5NRL - chains I and O of the 58 polymer chains in the assembly; structure by electron microscopy, 7.20 A resolution (low resolution: residue-level contacts below are approximate; hydrogen-bond / salt-bridge calls are withheld).

Chain I:
Molecule: Yeast UBC4 gene for ubiquitin-conjugating enzyme
Sequence (95 nucleotides; numbered 1 to 95; the number before each row is that of its first residue):
     1 GUAUGUCUAA AGUUAUGGCC ACGUUUCAAA UGCGUGCUUU UUUUUUAAAA CUUAUGCUCU
    61 UAUUUACUAA CAAAAUCAAC AUGCUAUUGA ACUAG
Unresolved in the structure: 1-5, 9-50, 54-56, 80-95

Chain O:
Protein: U2 snRNP component HSH155
From: Saccharomyces cerevisiae
UniProtKB: P49955 (SF3B1_YEAST); residues 1-971 here = UniProt positions 1-971
Chain sequence (971 residues; each row starts with the number of its first residue):
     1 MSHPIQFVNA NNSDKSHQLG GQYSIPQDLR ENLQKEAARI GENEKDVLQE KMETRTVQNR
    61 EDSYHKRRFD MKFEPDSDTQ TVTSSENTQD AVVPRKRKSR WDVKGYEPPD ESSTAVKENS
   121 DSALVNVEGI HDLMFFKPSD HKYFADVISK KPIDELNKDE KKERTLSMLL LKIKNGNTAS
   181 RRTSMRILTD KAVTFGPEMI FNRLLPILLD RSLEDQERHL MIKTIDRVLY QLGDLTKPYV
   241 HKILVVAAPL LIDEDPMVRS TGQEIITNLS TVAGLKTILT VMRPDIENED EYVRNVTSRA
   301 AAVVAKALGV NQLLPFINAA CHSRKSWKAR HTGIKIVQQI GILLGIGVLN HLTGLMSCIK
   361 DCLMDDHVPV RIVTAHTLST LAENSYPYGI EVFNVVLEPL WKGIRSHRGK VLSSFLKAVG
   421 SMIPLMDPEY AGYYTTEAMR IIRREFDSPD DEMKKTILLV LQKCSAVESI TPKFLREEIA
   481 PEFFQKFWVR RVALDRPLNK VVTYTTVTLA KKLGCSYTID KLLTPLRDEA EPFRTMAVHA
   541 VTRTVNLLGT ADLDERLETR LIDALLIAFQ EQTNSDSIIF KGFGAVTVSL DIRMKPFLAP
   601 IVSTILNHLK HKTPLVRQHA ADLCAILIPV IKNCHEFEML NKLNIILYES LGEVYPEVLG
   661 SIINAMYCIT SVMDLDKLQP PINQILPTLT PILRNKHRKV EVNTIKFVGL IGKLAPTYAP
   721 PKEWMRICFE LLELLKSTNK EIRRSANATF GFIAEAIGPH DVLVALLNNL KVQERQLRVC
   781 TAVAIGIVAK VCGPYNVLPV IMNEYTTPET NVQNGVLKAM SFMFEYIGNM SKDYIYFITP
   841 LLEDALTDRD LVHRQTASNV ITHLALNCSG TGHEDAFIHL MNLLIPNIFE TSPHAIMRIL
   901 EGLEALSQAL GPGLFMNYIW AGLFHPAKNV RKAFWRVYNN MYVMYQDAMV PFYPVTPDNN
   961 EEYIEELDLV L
Unresolved in the structure: 1-131, 150-156
Cystine bridges: Cys321-Cys358

Chain I / chain O interface:
Pairs across the interface - 43 pairs, chain I then chain O:
  A66(I) with Gln773(O)
  C67(I) with Gln773(O); Arg778(O); Asn811(O); Val852(O)
  U68(I) with Arg778(O); Asn814(O); Val852(O); Gln855(O); His894(O)
  A69(I) with Arg775(O); Lys818(O); Gln855(O); Thr856(O); His894(O); Arg898(O)
  A70(I) with Lys740(O); Arg744(O); Asn747(O); Arg775(O); Val779(O); Val783(O); Lys818(O); Phe822(O); Tyr826(O); Arg898(O)
  C71(I) with Arg775(O)
  A72(I) with Lys740(O)
  A73(I) with Thr738(O); Gln776(O)
  A74(I) with Arg698(O)
  C77(I) with Arg496(O)
  A78(I) with Arg496(O); Asn499(O); Lys500(O); Thr503(O); Tyr504(O); Pro532(O); Thr535(O); Met536(O); His539(O); Arg543(O)
  A79(I) with Tyr504(O)
Also at the interface, not in a pair above, chain O (32 interface residues in all): Cys780

Summary:
Chain I and chain O form an interface of 12 and 32 residues respectively.
Chain I is Yeast UBC4 gene for ubiquitin-conjugating enzyme and chain O is U2 snRNP component HSH155
(Saccharomyces cerevisiae); the structure, Structure of a pre-catalytic spliceosome, was determined by
electron microscopy.
